Entry 3MW4 (X-ray diffraction, 2.00 A resolution); this record covers chain A.

[Chain A]
Name: Neurexin-2-beta
From: Mus musculus
Notes: fragment: to 1027
UniProt: Q6ZQ56 (Q6ZQ56_MOUSE); residues 83-256 here correspond to UniProt positions 854-1027 (UniProt number = residue number + 771)
Amino-acid sequence (178 residues; each row starts with the number of its first residue):
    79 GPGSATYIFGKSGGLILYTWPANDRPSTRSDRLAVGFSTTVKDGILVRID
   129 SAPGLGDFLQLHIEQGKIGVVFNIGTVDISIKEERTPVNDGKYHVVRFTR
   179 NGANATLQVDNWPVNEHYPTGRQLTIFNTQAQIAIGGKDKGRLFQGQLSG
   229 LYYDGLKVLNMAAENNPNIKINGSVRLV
Covalently attached groups: glycan linked to Asn182
Differences from the reference sequence: expression tag (79-82); engineered mutation Ala181 (Gly952 in Q6ZQ56)
Ion coordination: Ca2+: Asp135, Ile152, Ile204, Asn206
From the paper describing this entry:
  - post-translational modification sites: Asn182
  - binding site for beta-D-mannopyranose: Tyr196
  - binding site for N-acetylglucosamine: Asn182

[Summary]
The Ca2+ site is built by Asp135, Ile152, Ile204 and Asn206. From the paper: a binding site for
beta-D-mannopyranose at Tyr196; a binding site for N-acetylglucosamine at Asn182.
Chain A is Neurexin-2-beta (Mus musculus); the structure, Crystal structure of beta-neurexin 3 without the
splice insert 4, was determined by X-ray diffraction together with 3MW2 and 3MW3 from the same study.
